7VDL - chains R and L of the 6 polymer chains in the assembly; structure by electron microscopy, 3.22 A resolution.

Chain R:
Protein: Mas-related G-protein coupled receptor member X2
Source organism: Homo sapiens
Reference sequence: Q96LB1 (MRGX2_HUMAN); numbering as in UniProt (aligned over 1-330)
Amino-acid sequence (330 residues; row label = number of the first residue in the row):
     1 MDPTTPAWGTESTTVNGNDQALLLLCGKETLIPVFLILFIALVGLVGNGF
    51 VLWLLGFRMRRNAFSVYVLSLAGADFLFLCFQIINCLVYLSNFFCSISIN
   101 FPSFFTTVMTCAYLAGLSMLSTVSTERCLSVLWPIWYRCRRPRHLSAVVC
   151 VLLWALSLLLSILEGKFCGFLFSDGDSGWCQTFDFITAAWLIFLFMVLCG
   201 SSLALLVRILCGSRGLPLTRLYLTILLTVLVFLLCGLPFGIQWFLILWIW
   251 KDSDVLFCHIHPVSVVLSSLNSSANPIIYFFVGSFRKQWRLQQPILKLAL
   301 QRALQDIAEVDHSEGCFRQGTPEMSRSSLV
Disordered / not traced: 1-29, 286-330
Cystine bridges: Cys-168/Cys-180

Chain L:
Protein: circular cortistatin-14
Source organism: Homo sapiens
Reference sequence: O00230 (CORT_HUMAN); residues 21-34 here correspond to UniProt positions 92-105 (UniProt number = residue number + 71)
Amino-acid sequence (14 residues; each row starts with the number of its first residue):
    21 PCKNFFWKTFSSCK
Disordered / not traced: 21, 27-34
Construct notes: conflict Lys-23 (Arg94 in O00230)

Chain R / chain L interface:
Pairs across the interface (13; chain R residue first):
  Gln-82(R) with Phe-26(L)
  Thr-106(R) with Phe-26(L)
  Met-109(R) with Phe-26(L), hydrophobic
  Glu-164(R) with Lys-23(L)
  Phe-170(R) with Lys-23(L); Asn-24(L)
  Asp-184(R) with Lys-23(L), salt bridge
  Trp-243(R) with Lys-23(L), hydrogen bond (backbone-side chain); Phe-26(L), hydrophobic
  Leu-247(R) with Lys-23(L); Asn-24(L)
  Trp-248(R) with Lys-23(L)
  His-261(R) with Phe-26(L)
Also at the interface, not in a pair above, chain R (13 interface residues in all): Asn-85, Asn-100, Cys-168
Also at the interface, not in a pair above, chain L (5 interface residues in all): Cys-22, Phe-25

In short:
Chain R and chain L form an interface of 13 and 5 residues respectively; the contacts include 1 hydrogen bond
and 1 salt bridge. Polar contacts include Asp-184(R)/Lys-23(L) and Trp-243(R)/Lys-23(L).
Here chain R is Mas-related G-protein coupled receptor member X2 and chain L is circular cortistatin-14, both
from Homo sapiens. Entry 7VDL (Cryo-EM structure of pseudoallergen receptor MRGPRX2 complex with circular
cortistatin-14) was determined by electron microscopy, deposited together with 7VDH, 7VDM, 7VUY, 7VUZ, 7VV0,
7VV3, 7VV4 and 7VV5.
